Entry 4B3R (X-ray diffraction, 3.00 A resolution); this record covers chains A and J of the 23 polymer chains in the assembly.

== Chain A ==
Molecule: 16S ribosomal RNA
Source organism: Thermus thermophilus HB8
Sequence (1521 nucleotides; numbered 1 to 1544 plus 21 insertion-coded residues; 44 numbers in that range are skipped by the numbering (no residue carries them; nothing is unmodelled there); the number before each row is that of its first residue; a row labelled like 189A-189L holds insertion residues (189A, then the next letters in order)):
     1 UUGUUGGAGA GUUUGAUCCU GGCUCAGGGU GAACGCUGGC GGCGUGCCUA AGACAUGCAA
    61 GUCGUGCGGG CCG
    76 CGGGGUUUU
    88 ACUCCG
    96 UGGUCAGCGG CGGACGGGUG AGUAACGCGU GGGU
  129A G
   130 ACCUACCCGG AAGAGGGGGA CAACCCGGGG AAACUCGGGC UAAUCCCCCA UGUGGACCCG
189A-189L CCCCUUGGGGUG
   190 UGUCCAAAGG GCUUU
   216 GCCCGCUUCC GGAUGGGCCC GCGUCCCAUC AGCUAGUUGG UGGGGUAAUG GCCCACCAAG
   276 GCGACGACGG GUAGCCGGUC UGAGAGGAUG GCCGGCCACA GGGGCACUGA GACACGGGCC
   336 CCACUCCUAC GGGAGGCAGC AGUUAGGAAU CUUCCGCAAU GGGCGCAAGC CUGACGGAGC
   396 GACGCCGCUU GGAGGAAGAA GCCCUUCGGG GUGUAAACUC CUGA
   441 ACCCGGGACG AAACCCCC
   460 GA
   470 CGAGGGGA
   479 CUGACGGUAC CGGGGUAA
   498 UAGCGCCGGC CAACUCCGUG CCAGCAGCCG CGGUAAUACG GAGGGCGCGA GCGUUACCCG
   558 GAUUCACUGG GCGUAAAGGG CGUGUAGGCG GCCUGGGGCG UCCCAUGUGA AAGACCACGG
   618 CUCAACCGUG GGGGAGCGUG GGAUACGCUC AGGCUAGACG GUGGGAGAGG GUGGUGGAAU
   678 UCCCGGAGUA GCGGUGAAAU GCGCAGAUAC CGGGAGGAAC GCCGAUGGCG AAGGCAGCCA
   738 CCUGGUCCAC CCGUGACGCU GAGGCGCGAA AGCGUGGGGA GCAAACCGGA UUAGAUACCC
   798 GGGUAGUCCA CGCCCUAAAC GAUGCGCGCU AGGUCUCUGG GUCU
   848 CCUGGGGGCC GAAGCUAACG CGUUAAGCGC GCCGCCUGGG GAGUACGGCC GCAAGGCUGA
   908 AACUCAAAGG AAUUGACGGG GGCCCGCACA AGCGGUGGAG CAUGUGGUUU AAUUCGAAGC
   968 AACGCGAAGA ACCUUACCAG GCCUUGACAU GCUA
 1001A G
  1002 GGAACCCGGG UGAAAGCCUG GGGUGCCCC
1030A-1030D GCGA
  1031 GGGGAGCCCU AGCACAGGUG CUGCAUGGCC GUCGUCAGCU CGUGCCGUGA GGUGUUGGGU
  1091 UAAGUCCCGC AACGAGCGCA ACCCCCGCCG UUAGUUGCCA GCGGUUCGGC CGGGCACUCU
  1151 AACGGGACUG CCCGCG
  1168 AAAGCGGGAG GAAGGAGGGG ACGACGUCUG GUCAGCAUGG CCCUUACGGC CUGGGCGACA
  1228 CACGUGCUAC AAUGCCCACU ACAAAGCGAU GCCACCCGGC AACGGGGAGC UAAUCGCAAA
  1288 AAGGUGGGCC CAGUUCGGAU UGGGGUCUGC AACCCGACCC CAUGAAGCCG GAAUCGCUAG
  1348 UAAUCGCGGA UCAGCC
 1363A A
  1364 UGCCGCGGUG AAUACGUUCC CGGGCCUUGU ACACACCGCC CGUCACGCCA UGGGAGCGGG
  1424 CUCUACCCGA AGUCGCCGG
1442A-1442B GA
  1443 GCCUA
  1452 C
  1456 GGGCAGGCGC CGAGGGUAGG GCCCGUGACU GGGGCGAAGU CGUAACAAGG UAGCUGUACC
  1516 GGAAGGUGCG GCUGGAUCAC CUCCUUUCU
Unresolved in the structure: 1-4, 1534-1538
Bound ions: Mg2+ site 1: U12, G21, G22; Mg2+ site 2: U12, C526, G527, A914; Mg2+ site 3: U14, U17; Mg2+ site 4: G15, U920; Mg2+ site 5 near G21 (its only coordinating residue here); Mg2+ site 6 near G29 (its only coordinating residue here); Mg2+ site 7: A33, C398; Mg2+ site 8: U37, G38; Mg2+ site 9: C58, U387; Mg2+ site 10: G61, U62, G105; Mg2+ site 11: G70, U99; Mg2+ site 12: G107, G324, G326; 129 more Mg2+ sites not listed; 12 more K+ sites not listed
Small-molecule neighbours: M5Z ((1R,2R,3S,4R,6S)-4,6-diamino-2-{[3-O-(2,6-diamino-2,6-dideoxy-beta-L-idopyranosyl)-beta-D-ribofuranosyl]oxy}-3-hydroxycyclohexyl 2-amino-2-deoxy-4,6-O-[(1R)-3-phenylpropylidene]-alpha-D-glucopyranoside): G1405, U1406, C1407, A1408, C1409, G1489, C1490, G1491, A1492, A1493, G1494, U1495, C1496
What the authors report for this chain:
  - binding site for M5Z: G1491, A1492
  - mutagenesis - A1408G (>=720 uM), G1491A (>=720 uM), G1491C (>=720 uM): decreased binding to M5Z

== Chain J ==
Name: 30S ribosomal protein S10
Source organism: Thermus thermophilus HB8
UniProtKB: Q5SHN7 (RS10_THET8); residues 0-103 here correspond to UniProt positions 2-105 (UniProt number = residue number + 2)
Amino-acid sequence (104 residues; each row starts with the number of its first residue; numbering starts at 0):
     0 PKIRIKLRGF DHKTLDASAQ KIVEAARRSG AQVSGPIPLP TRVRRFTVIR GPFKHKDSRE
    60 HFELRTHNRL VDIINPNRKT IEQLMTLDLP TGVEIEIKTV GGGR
Unresolved in the structure: 0, 100-103
Bound ions: Mg2+: Lys55 (shared with C972(A) of chain A)

== Interface between chain A and chain J ==
Residue-residue contacts - 74 pairs, chain A then chain J:
  G963(A) - Phe52(J)  base contact
  A964(A) - Phe52(J)  sugar contact
  A964(A) - Lys53(J)  hydrogen bond to the sugar
  A965(A) - Lys53(J)  salt bridge to the phosphate
  A969(A) - Lys53(J)  salt bridge to the phosphate
  C972(A) - Lys53(J)  sugar contact
  C972(A) - His54(J)  sugar contact
  C972(A) - Lys55(J)  salt bridge to the phosphate
  G973(A) - Pro51(J)  sugar contact
  G973(A) - Phe52(J)  base contact
  G973(A) - Lys53(J)  hydrogen bond to the sugar
  A975(A) - Thr46(J)  base contact
  A975(A) - Arg58(J)  base contact
  G1058(A) - Pro51(J)  base contact
  C1059(A) - Arg49(J)  hydrogen bond to the sugar
  C1059(A) - Gly50(J)  sugar contact
  C1059(A) - Pro51(J)  base contact
  C1060(A) - Arg49(J)  sugar contact
  C1060(A) - Gly50(J)  sugar contact
  C1060(A) - His54(J)  hydrogen bond to the base
  G1061(A) - His54(J)  hydrogen bond to the sugar
  G1061(A) - Ser57(J)  phosphate contact
  A1123(A) - Ser33(J)  hydrogen bond to the sugar
  A1123(A) - Gly34(J)  phosphate contact
  A1123(A) - Pro35(J)  hydrogen bond to the sugar
  A1123(A) - Ile36(J)  sugar contact
  A1123(A) - Pro37(J)  base contact
  G1124(A) - Ser33(J)  phosphate contact
  G1124(A) - Gly34(J)  phosphate contact
  G1124(A) - Ile36(J)  sugar contact
  U1125(A) - Arg3(J)  hydrogen bond to the base
  U1125(A) - Ile36(J)  phosphate contact
  U1125(A) - Asp71(J)  base contact
  U1150(A) - Pro37(J)  hydrogen bond to the sugar
  U1150(A) - Leu38(J)  sugar contact
  U1150(A) - Pro39(J)  sugar contact
  A1151(A) - Pro37(J)  sugar contact
  A1151(A) - Leu38(J)  sugar contact
  A1151(A) - Pro39(J)  phosphate contact
  A1151(A) - Thr40(J)  hydrogen bond to the phosphate
  A1151(A) - Arg68(J)  phosphate contact
  A1152(A) - His11(J)  hydrogen bond to the phosphate
  A1152(A) - Asp15(J)  sugar contact
  A1152(A) - Thr40(J)  phosphate contact
  A1152(A) - His66(J)  salt bridge to the phosphate
  A1152(A) - Arg68(J)  salt bridge to the phosphate
  C1153(A) - His11(J)  salt bridge to the phosphate
  A1188(A) - Arg49(J)  phosphate contact
  C1189(A) - Arg49(J)  salt bridge to the phosphate
  C1189(A) - Glu59(J)  phosphate contact
  G1197(A) - His54(J)  base contact
  G1198(A) - Pro51(J)  base contact
  G1198(A) - Phe52(J)  sugar contact
  U1199(A) - Phe52(J)  sugar contact
  G1202(A) - Pro51(J)  base contact
  G1202(A) - Phe52(J)  phosphate contact
  G1253(A) - Val42(J)  phosphate contact
  G1253(A) - Arg44(J)  salt bridge to the phosphate
  C1254(A) - Arg41(J)  base contact
  C1254(A) - Val42(J)  phosphate contact
  C1254(A) - Arg43(J)  salt bridge to the phosphate
  G1255(A) - Arg41(J)  hydrogen bond to the base
  U1278(A) - Glu95(J)  base contact
  U1278(A) - Lys97(J)  base contact
  A1279(A) - Lys5(J)  salt bridge to the phosphate
  A1279(A) - Arg7(J)  salt bridge to the phosphate
  A1279(A) - Arg41(J)  base contact
  A1280(A) - Pro39(J)  sugar contact
  U1281(A) - Arg3(J)  base contact
  C1366(A) - Arg58(J)  hydrogen bond to the sugar
  C1367(A) - Thr46(J)  sugar contact
  C1367(A) - Arg58(J)  sugar contact
  C1367(A) - His60(J)  hydrogen bond to the phosphate
  G1368(A) - His60(J)  salt bridge to the phosphate
Other interface residues (no listed pair), chain J (37 interface residues in all): Arg26, Val32, Leu69

== In short ==
Chain A and chain J form an interface of 34 and 37 residues respectively, with 14 hydrogen bonds and 12 salt
bridges. Among the polar pairs are C1060(A)-His54(J), U1125(A)-Arg3(J) and G1255(A)-Arg41(J). From the paper:
a binding site for M5Z at G1491(A) and A1492(A); A1408G, G1491A and G1491C of chain A reduce binding to M5Z.
Chain A is 16S ribosomal RNA and chain J is 30S ribosomal protein S10, both from Thermus thermophilus HB8; the
structure, Crystal structure of the 30S ribosome in complex with compound 30, was determined by X-ray
diffraction (same publication as 4B3M, 4B3S and 4B3T).
